PDB entry 8V46 | electron microscopy, 3.09 A resolution | chains A and F of the 5 polymer chains in the assembly

# Chain A (and F)
Molecule: AriA antitoxin
From: Escherichia coli B185
Notes: chain F of this document is another copy of the same molecule, construct and numbering; everything in this record applies to it too
Reference sequence: D6IC77 (D6IC77_ECOLX); numbering as in UniProt (aligned over 2-464)
Sequence (464 residues; row label = number of the first residue in the row):
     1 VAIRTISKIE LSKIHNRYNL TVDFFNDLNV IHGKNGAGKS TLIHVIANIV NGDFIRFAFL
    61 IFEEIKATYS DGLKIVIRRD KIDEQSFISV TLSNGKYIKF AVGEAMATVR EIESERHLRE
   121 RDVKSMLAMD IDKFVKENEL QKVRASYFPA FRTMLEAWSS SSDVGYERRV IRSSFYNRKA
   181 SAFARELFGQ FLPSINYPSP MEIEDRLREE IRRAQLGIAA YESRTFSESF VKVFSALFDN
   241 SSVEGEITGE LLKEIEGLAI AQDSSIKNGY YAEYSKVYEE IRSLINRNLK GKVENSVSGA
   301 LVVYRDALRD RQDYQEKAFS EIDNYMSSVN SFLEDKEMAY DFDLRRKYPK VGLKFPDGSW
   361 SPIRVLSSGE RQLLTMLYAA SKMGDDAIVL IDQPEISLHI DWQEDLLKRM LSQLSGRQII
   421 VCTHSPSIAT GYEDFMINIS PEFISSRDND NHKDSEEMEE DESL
Unresolved in the structure: 1-2, 115-122, 163-171, 239-247, 289-294, 447-464 (chain F: 1-2, 115-122, 163-171, 237-247, 289-294, 447-464)
Construct notes: expression tag (1); engineered mutation Gln393 (Glu in D6IC77)
Residues lining bound ligands: ATP (adenosine-5'-triphosphate): His15, Arg17, Tyr18, Lys34, Asn35, Gly36, Ala37, Gly38, Lys39, Ser40, Thr41, His424
What the authors report for this chain:
  - mutagenesis - K39I, D392A: decreased catalytic activity

# Interface between chain A and chain F
Contacting residue pairs (48; chain A residue first):
  Arg208(A) - Arg212(F)
  Arg212(A) - Arg212(F)
  Arg212(A) - Gln215(F)  hydrogen bond
  Arg212(A) - Lys347(F)  hydrogen bond (side chain-backbone)
  Arg212(A) - Pro349(F)
  Arg213(A) - Lys347(F)
  Gln215(A) - Leu216(F)
  Leu216(A) - Tyr270(F)
  Ala219(A) - Ala219(F)  hydrophobic
  Glu222(A) - Phe226(F)
  Ser223(A) - Glu222(F)  hydrogen bond
  Ser223(A) - Arg311(F)  hydrogen bond
  Phe226(A) - Phe226(F)  hydrophobic
  Phe226(A) - Ser229(F)
  Ser227(A) - Tyr271(F)  hydrogen bond
  Ser227(A) - Tyr274(F)
  Ser229(A) - Phe230(F)
  Phe230(A) - Ile281(F)  hydrophobic
  Phe230(A) - Ala300(F)
  Phe230(A) - Tyr304(F)  hydrophobic
  Val231(A) - Val277(F)  hydrophobic
  Val231(A) - Ile281(F)  hydrophobic
  Val233(A) - Val233(F)  hydrophobic
  Phe234(A) - Ile281(F)
  Phe234(A) - Leu284(F)  hydrophobic
  Phe234(A) - Ile285(F)  hydrophobic
  Ser235(A) - Leu284(F)
  Leu237(A) - Ser296(F)
  Phe238(A) - Asn288(F)
  Phe238(A) - Val297(F)  hydrophobic
  Tyr270(A) - Leu216(F)
  Tyr270(A) - Ala220(F)  hydrophobic
  Tyr271(A) - Arg224(F)
  Tyr271(A) - Ser227(F)
  Tyr274(A) - Ser227(F)
  Val277(A) - Ser227(F)
  Glu280(A) - Val231(F)
  Ile281(A) - Phe234(F)  hydrophobic
  Leu284(A) - Ser235(F)
  Val297(A) - Phe234(F)  hydrophobic
  Ala300(A) - Phe234(F)  hydrophobic
  Tyr304(A) - Phe230(F)  hydrophobic
  Ala307(A) - Phe226(F)  hydrophobic
  Arg311(A) - Ser223(F)  hydrogen bond
  Arg311(A) - Phe226(F)
  Lys347(A) - Arg213(F)
  Lys347(A) - Leu216(F)
  Tyr348(A) - Glu209(F)
Other interface residues (no listed pair), chain A (39 interface residues in all): Glu209, Arg224, Thr225, Glu273, Leu301, Arg345, Pro349
Other interface residues (no listed pair), chain F (37 interface residues in all): Gly217, Glu228, Ala307, Tyr348

# Summary
39 residues of chain A face 37 of chain F across their interface; the contacts include 6 hydrogen bonds. Among
the polar pairs are Arg212(A)-Gln215(F), Arg212(A)-Lys347(F) and Ser223(A)-Glu222(F). Chain A binds ATP. The
paper reports that K39I and D392A of chain A reduce catalytic activity.
Chain A and chain F are both AriA antitoxin (Escherichia coli B185); the structure, CryoEM structure of
AriA-AriB complex (Form I), was determined by electron microscopy, deposited together with 8V45, 8V47, 8V48
and 8V49.
